Entry 2VKF (X-ray diffraction, 1.70 A resolution); this record covers chain A.

Chain A:
Protein: Dodecin
From: Halobacterium salinarum
Reference sequence: Q9HPW4 (Q9HPW4_HALSA); the construct lacks a stretch of the UniProt sequence, so the offset changes along the chain: 2-49 = UniProt 11-58; 50-63 = UniProt 61-74
Chain sequence (62 residues; row label = number of the first residue in the row):
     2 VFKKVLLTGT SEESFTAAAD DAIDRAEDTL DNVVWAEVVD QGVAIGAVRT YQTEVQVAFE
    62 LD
Differences from the reference sequence: engineered mutation Ala-45 (Glu54 in Q9HPW4)
Bound ions: Mg2+ site 1 near Glu-14 (its only coordinating residue here); Mg2+ site 2 near Asp-41 (its only coordinating residue here)
Small-molecule neighbours: CF2 (2'-deoxy-5'-O-{[2-(7,8-dimethyl-2,4-dioxo-3,4-dihydrobenzo[g]pteridin-10(2H)-yl)ethyl]carbamoyl}guanosine): Phe-3, Asn-33, Val-35, Trp-36, Ala-37, Glu-38, Gly-43, Val-44, Ala-45, Ile-46, Gly-47, Ala-48, Gln-53, Glu-61

Overview:
Ligands of chain A: compound CF2.
Chain A is Dodecin (Halobacterium salinarum); the structure, Complexes of dodecin with flavin and flavin-like
ligands, was determined by X-ray diffraction, deposited together with 2VKG.
